Entry 8XKR (electron microscopy, 3.53 A resolution); this record covers chains A and B of the 6 polymer chains in the assembly.

== Chain A (and B) ==
Name: Isoform Short of Insulin receptor
From: Homo sapiens
Notes: chain B of this document is another copy of the same molecule, construct and numbering; everything in this record applies to it too
UniProtKB: P06213 (INSR_HUMAN), isoform P06213-2; residue numbers follow UniProt; this construct covers 1-1370
Amino-acid sequence (1370 residues; numbered 1 to 1370; the number before each row is that of its first residue):
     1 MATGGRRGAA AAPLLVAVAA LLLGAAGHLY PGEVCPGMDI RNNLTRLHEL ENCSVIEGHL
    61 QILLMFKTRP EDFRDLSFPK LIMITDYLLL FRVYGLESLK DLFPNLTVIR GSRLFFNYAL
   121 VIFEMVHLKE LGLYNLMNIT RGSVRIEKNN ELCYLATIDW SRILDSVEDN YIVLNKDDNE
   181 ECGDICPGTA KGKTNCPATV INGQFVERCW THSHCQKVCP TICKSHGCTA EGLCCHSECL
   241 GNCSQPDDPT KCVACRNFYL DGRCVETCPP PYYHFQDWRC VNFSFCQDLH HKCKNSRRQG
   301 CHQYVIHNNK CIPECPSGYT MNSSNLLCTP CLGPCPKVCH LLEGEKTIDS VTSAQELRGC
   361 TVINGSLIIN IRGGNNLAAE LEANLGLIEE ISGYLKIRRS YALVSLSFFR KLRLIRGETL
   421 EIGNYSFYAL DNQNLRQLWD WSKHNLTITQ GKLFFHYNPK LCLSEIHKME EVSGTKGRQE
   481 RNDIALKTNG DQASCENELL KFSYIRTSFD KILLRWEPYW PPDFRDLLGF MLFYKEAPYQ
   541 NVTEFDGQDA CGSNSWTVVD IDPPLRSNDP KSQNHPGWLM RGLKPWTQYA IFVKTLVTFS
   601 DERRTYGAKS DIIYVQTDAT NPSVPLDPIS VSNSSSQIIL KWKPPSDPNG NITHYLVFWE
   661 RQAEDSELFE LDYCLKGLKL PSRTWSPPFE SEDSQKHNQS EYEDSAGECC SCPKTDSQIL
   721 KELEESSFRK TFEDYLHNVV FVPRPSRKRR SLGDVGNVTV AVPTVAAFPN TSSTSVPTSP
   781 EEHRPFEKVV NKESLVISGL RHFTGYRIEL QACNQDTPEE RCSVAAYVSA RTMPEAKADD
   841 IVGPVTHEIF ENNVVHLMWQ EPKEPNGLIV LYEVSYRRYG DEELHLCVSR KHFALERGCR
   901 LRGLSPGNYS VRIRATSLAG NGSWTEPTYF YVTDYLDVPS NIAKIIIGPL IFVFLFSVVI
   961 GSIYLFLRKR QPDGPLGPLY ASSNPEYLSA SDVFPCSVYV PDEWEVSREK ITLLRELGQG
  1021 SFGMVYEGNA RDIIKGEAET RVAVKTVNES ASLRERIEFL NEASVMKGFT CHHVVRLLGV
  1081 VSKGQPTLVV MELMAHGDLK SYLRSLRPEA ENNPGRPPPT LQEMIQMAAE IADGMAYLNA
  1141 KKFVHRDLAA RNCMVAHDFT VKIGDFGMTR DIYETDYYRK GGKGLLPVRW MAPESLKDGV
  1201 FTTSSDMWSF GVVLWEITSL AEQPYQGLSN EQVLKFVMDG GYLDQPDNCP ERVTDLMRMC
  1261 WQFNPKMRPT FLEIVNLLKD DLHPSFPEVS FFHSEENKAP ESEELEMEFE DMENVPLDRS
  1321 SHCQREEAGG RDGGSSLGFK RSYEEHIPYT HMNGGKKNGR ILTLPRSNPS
Disordered / not traced: 1-30, 41, 108, 135, 185, 274, 481-482, 593, 643, 680-719, 745-784, 802, 838, 918, 936-1370 (chain B: 1-29, 158, 481-482, 520, 652, 680-784, 839, 936-1370)
Swiss-Prot annotation at these positions:
  - region: Glu-733 to Phe-741 (Insulin-binding), Tyr-999 (Important for interaction with IRS1, SHC1 and STAT5B)
  - site: Phe-66 (Insulin-binding)
  - modified residue: Ser-400 (Phosphoserine), Tyr-401 (Phosphotyrosine), Ser-407 (Phosphoserine), Tyr-999 (Phosphotyrosine)
  - glycosylation (N-linked (GlcNAc...) asparagine): Asn-43, Asn-52, Asn-105, Asn-138, Asn-242, Asn-282, Asn-322, Asn-364, Asn-424, Asn-445, Asn-541, Asn-633, Asn-651, Asn-698
Cystine bridges: Cys-35/Cys-53, Cys-153/Cys-182, Cys-186/Cys-209, Cys-219/Cys-228, Cys-223/Cys-234, Cys-235/Cys-243, Cys-239/Cys-252, Cys-268/Cys-280, Cys-286/Cys-311, Cys-293/Cys-301, Cys-315/Cys-328, Cys-339/Cys-360, Cys-462/Cys-495, Cys-674/Cys-887, Cys-813/Cys-822

== Interface between chain A and chain B ==
Contacting residue pairs (32; chain A residue first):
  Arg-372(A) / Asp-549(B)
  Arg-399(A) / Asp-601(B)  salt bridge
  Tyr-457(A) / Ala-485(B)
  Tyr-457(A) / Leu-486(B)  hydrogen bond (side chain-backbone)
  Tyr-457(A) / Lys-487(B)
  Lys-487(A) / Tyr-457(B)  hydrogen bond
  Gln-492(A) / Tyr-457(B)  hydrogen bond
  Phe-599(A) / Arg-399(B)
  Asp-601(A) / Arg-398(B)  salt bridge
  Glu-724(A) / Arg-372(B)  salt bridge
  Glu-724(A) / Gly-373(B)
  Glu-724(A) / Tyr-401(B)
  Glu-725(A) / Tyr-171(B)  hydrogen bond
  Ser-727(A) / Arg-372(B)  hydrogen bond
  Phe-728(A) / Phe-116(B)  hydrophobic
  Phe-728(A) / Tyr-118(B)
  Phe-728(A) / Arg-145(B)
  Arg-729(A) / Arg-145(B)
  Arg-729(A) / Glu-147(B)
  Arg-729(A) / Tyr-171(B)
  Phe-732(A) / Phe-115(B)  hydrophobic
  Phe-732(A) / Arg-145(B)
  Phe-732(A) / Glu-147(B)
  Glu-733(A) / Phe-123(B)
  Tyr-735(A) / Phe-116(B)  hydrophobic
  Tyr-735(A) / Thr-352(B)
  Leu-736(A) / Phe-91(B)  hydrophobic
  Leu-736(A) / Phe-115(B)  hydrophobic
  Leu-736(A) / Phe-123(B)  hydrophobic
  His-737(A) / Phe-91(B)
  Val-739(A) / Phe-115(B)  hydrophobic
  Val-740(A) / Leu-63(B)  hydrophobic
Interface residues without a listed pair, chain A (23 interface residues in all): Arg-398, Leu-720, Lys-721, Thr-731
Interface residues without a listed pair, chain B (27 interface residues in all): Arg-41, Val-121, Glu-124, Leu-430, Gln-433, Thr-488

== Summary ==
The interface between chain A and chain B involves 23 residues on one side and 27 on the other; the contacts
include 5 hydrogen bonds and 3 salt bridges. Among the polar pairs are Arg-399(A)/Asp-601(B),
Asp-601(A)/Arg-398(B) and Glu-724(A)/Arg-372(B).
Chain A and chain B are both Isoform Short of Insulin receptor (Homo sapiens); the structure, Cryo-EM
structure of human insulin receptor bound to 4 IGF-I, conformation 2, was determined by electron microscopy.
